PDB entry 6PCE | X-ray diffraction, 1.65 A resolution | chains A and B

[Chain A (and B)]
Molecule: Cytochrome c oxidase assembly factor 6 homolog
Source organism: Homo sapiens
Notes: chain B of this document is another copy of the same molecule, construct and numbering; everything in this record applies to it too
UniProt: Q5JTJ3 (COA6_HUMAN); residue numbers follow UniProt; this construct covers 50-119
Amino-acid sequence (70 residues; each row starts with the number of its first residue):
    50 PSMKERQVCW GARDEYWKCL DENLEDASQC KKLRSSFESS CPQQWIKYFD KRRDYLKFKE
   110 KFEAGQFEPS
Disordered / not traced: 50-51, 112-119 (chain B: fully traced)
Swiss-Prot annotation at these positions:
  - motif: Cys-58 to Cys-68 (Cx9C motif), Cys-79 to Cys-90 (Cx10C motif)
  - natural variant: Trp-59 (W59C: In MC4DN13), Trp-66 (W66R: In MC4DN13)
Disulfides: Cys-58/Cys-90, Cys-68/Cys-79
From the paper describing this entry:
  - self-association interface (contacts with another copy of this molecule); pairs are residue here / residue on that copy: Tyr-97/Phe-111 (pi stacking), Arg-101, Tyr-104
  - mutagenesis - Y97A, Y97A/Y104A, R101A, Y104A: unchanged binding to another copy of this molecule
  - mutagenesis - C58S/C90S: abolished binding to Cu(I)
  - mutagenesis - C68S/C79S (10-fold): decreased binding to Cu(I)
  - mutagenesis - C58S/C90S: decreased localization

[Interface between chain A and chain B]
Contacting residue pairs - 24 pairs, chain A then chain B:
  Arg-55(A) with Gln-115(B)
  Gln-93(A) with Lys-110(B); Phe-111(B); Gly-114(B)
  Trp-94(A) with Phe-111(B); Gln-115(B), hydrogen bond
  Lys-96(A) with Phe-107(B)
  Tyr-97(A) with Tyr-104(B), hydrophobic; Phe-107(B); Lys-108(B); Phe-111(B), hydrophobic
  Lys-100(A) with Asp-103(B), salt bridge; Phe-107(B)
  Arg-101(A) with Tyr-104(B)
  Asp-103(A) with Lys-100(B), salt bridge
  Tyr-104(A) with Tyr-97(B), hydrogen bond; Lys-100(B); Arg-101(B), hydrogen bond
  Phe-107(A) with Gln-93(B); Lys-96(B); Tyr-97(B); Lys-100(B)
  Lys-110(A) with Gln-93(B), hydrogen bond
  Phe-111(A) with Tyr-97(B), hydrophobic
Interface residues without a listed pair, chain A (14 interface residues in all): Trp-59, Lys-108

[In short]
The interface between chain A and chain B involves 14 residues on one side and 13 on the other, with 4
hydrogen bonds and 2 salt bridges. Among the polar pairs are Lys-100(A)/Asp-103(B), Trp-94(A)/Gln-115(B) and
Tyr-104(A)/Tyr-97(B). From the paper: C58S/C90S of chain A abolish binding to Cu(I); a self-association
interface involving Tyr-97(A), Arg-101(A) and Tyr-104(A) among others; 6 substitutions were tested in all.
Both chains are Cytochrome c oxidase assembly factor 6 homolog (Homo sapiens). Entry 6PCE (Human Coa6) was
determined by X-ray diffraction, deposited together with 6PCF.
